Entry 3NYJ (X-ray diffraction, 3.20 A resolution); this record covers chain A.

Chain A:
Name: Amyloid beta A4 protein
From: Homo sapiens
UniProtKB: P05067 (A4_HUMAN); residues 346-548 here correspond to UniProt positions 365-567 (UniProt number = residue number + 19)
Chain sequence (207 residues; each row starts with the number of its first residue):
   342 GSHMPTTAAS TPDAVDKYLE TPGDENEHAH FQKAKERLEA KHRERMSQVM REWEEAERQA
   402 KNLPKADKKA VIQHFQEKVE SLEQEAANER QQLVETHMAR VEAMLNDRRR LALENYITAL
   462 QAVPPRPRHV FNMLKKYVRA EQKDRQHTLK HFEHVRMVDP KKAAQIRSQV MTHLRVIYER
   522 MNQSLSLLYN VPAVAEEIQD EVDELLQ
Not modelled in the structure: 342-359, 541-548
Modified residues: Mse345 (selenomethionine); Mse387, Mse391, Mse439, Mse445, Mse474, Mse498, Mse512, Mse522 (selenomethionine; parent Met)
Construct notes: expression tag (342-345)
From the paper describing this entry:
  - conformationally variable residues (domain motion, helix shift): Arg441, His495 to Mse498, Pro501 to Gln506
  - self-association interface (contacts with another copy of this molecule); pairs are residue here / residue on that copy: Mse387-Leu490, Mse391, Trp394, Leu515

Overview:
From the paper: conformational variability at Arg441, His495 and Pro501; a self-association interface
involving Mse387, Mse391 and Trp394 among others.
Chain A is Amyloid beta A4 protein (Homo sapiens); the structure, Crystal Structure Analysis of APP E2 domain,
was determined by X-ray diffraction (same publication as 3PMR).
